8WIF - chains a and n of the 23 polymer chains in the assembly; structure by electron microscopy, 2.90 A resolution.

[Chain a]
Molecule: 16S rRNA
Source organism: Mycolicibacterium smegmatis MC2 155
Sequence (1528 nucleotides; each row starts with the number of its first residue):
     1 UUUUUGUUUG GAGAGUUUGA UCCUGGCUCA GGACGAACGC UGGCGGCGUG CUUAACACAU
    61 GCAAGUCGAA CGGAAAGGCC CUUUCGGGGG UACUCGAGUG GCGAACGGGU GAGUAACACG
   121 UGGGUGAUCU GCCCUGCACU UUGGGAUAAG CCUGGGAAAC UGGGUCUAAU ACCGAAUACA
   181 CCCUGCUGGU CGCAUGGCCU GGUAGGGGAA AGCUUUUGCG GUGUGGGAUG GGCCCGCGGC
   241 CUAUCAGCUU GUUGGUGGGG UGAUGGCCUA CCAAGGCGAC GACGGGUAGC CGGCCUGAGA
   301 GGGUGACCGG CCACACUGGG ACUGAGAUAC GGCCCAGACU CCUACGGGAG GCAGCAGUGG
   361 GGAAUAUUGC ACAAUGGGCG CAAGCCUGAU GCAGCGACGC CGCGUGAGGG AUGACGGCCU
   421 UCGGGUUGUA AACCUCUUUC AGCACAGACG AAGCGCAAGU GACGGUAUGU GCAGAAGAAG
   481 GACCGGCCAA CUACGUGCCA GCAGCCGCGG UAAUACGUAG GGUCCGAGCG UUGUCCGGAA
   541 UUACUGGGCG UAAAGAGCUC GUAGGUGGUU UGUCGCGUUG UUCGUGAAAA CUCACAGCUU
   601 AACUGUGGGC GUGCGGGCGA UACGGGCAGA CUAGAGUACU GCAGGGGAGA CUGGAAUUCC
   661 UGGUGUAGCG GUGGAAUGCG CAGAUAUCAG GAGGAACACC GGUGGCGAAG GCGGGUCUCU
   721 GGGCAGUAAC UGACGCUGAG GAGCGAAAGC GUGGGGAGCG AACAGGAUUA GAUACCCUGG
   781 UAGUCCACGC CGUAAACGGU GGGUACUAGG UGUGGGUUUC CUUCCUUGGG AUCCGUGCCG
   841 UAGCUAACGC AUUAAGUACC CCGCCUGGGG AGUACGGCCG CAAGGCUAAA ACUCAAAGGA
   901 AUUGACGGGG GCCCGCACAA GCGGCGGAGC AUGUGGAUUA AUUCGAUGCA ACGCGAAGAA
   961 CCUUACCUGG GUUUGACAUG CACAGGACGC CGGCAGAGAU GUCGGUUCCC UUGUGGCCUG
  1021 UGUGCAGGUG GUGCAUGGCU GUCGUCAGCU CGUGUCGUGA GAUGUUGGGU UAAGUCCCGC
  1081 AACGAGCGCA ACCCUUGUCU CAUGUUGCCA GCACGUUAUG GUGGGGACUC GUGAGAGACU
  1141 GCCGGGGUCA ACUCGGAGGA AGGUGGGGAU GACGUCAAGU CAUCAUGCCC CUUAUGUCCA
  1201 GGGCUUCACA CAUGCUACAA UGGCCGGUAC AAAGGGCUGC GAUGCCGUGA GGUGGAGCGA
  1261 AUCCUUUCAA AGCCGGUCUC AGUUCGGAUC GGGGUCUGCA ACUCGACCCC GUGAAGUCGG
  1321 AGUCGCUAGU AAUCGCAGAU CAGCAACGCU GCGGUGAAUA CGUUCCCGGG CCUUGUACAC
  1381 ACCGCCCGUC ACGUCAUGAA AGUCGGUAAC ACCCGAAGCC GGUGGCCUAA CCCUUGUGGA
  1441 GGGAGCCGUC GAAGGUGGGA UCGGCGAUUG GGACGAAGUC GUAACAAGGU AGCCGUACCG
  1501 GAAGGUGCGG CUGGAUCACC UCCUUUCU
Unresolved in the structure: 1-6, 1524-1528

[Chain n]
Molecule: 30S ribosomal protein S13
Source organism: Mycolicibacterium smegmatis MC2 155
UniProt: A0QSL5 (RS13_MYCS2); residue numbers follow UniProt; this construct covers 1-124
Sequence (124 residues; numbered 1 to 124; the number before each row is that of its first residue):
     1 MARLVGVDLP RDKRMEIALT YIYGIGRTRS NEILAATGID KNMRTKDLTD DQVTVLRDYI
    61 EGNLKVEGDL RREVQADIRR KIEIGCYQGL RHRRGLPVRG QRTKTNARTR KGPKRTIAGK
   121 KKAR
Unresolved in the structure: 1, 118-124

[Chain a / chain n interface]
Contacting residue pairs (82; chain a residue first):
  G929(a) - Arg108(n)  phosphate contact
  G929(a) - Thr109(n)  hydrogen bond to the phosphate
  C930(a) - Asn106(n)  base contact
  C930(a) - Ala107(n)  hydrogen bond to the phosphate
  C930(a) - Arg108(n)  hydrogen bond to the phosphate
  C930(a) - Thr109(n)  hydrogen bond to the phosphate
  A931(a) - Gln101(n)  phosphate contact
  A931(a) - Arg102(n)  phosphate contact
  A931(a) - Asn106(n)  hydrogen bond to the phosphate
  U932(a) - Arg102(n)  salt bridge to the phosphate
  U932(a) - Thr105(n)  hydrogen bond to the base
  G933(a) - Arg102(n)  salt bridge to the phosphate
  G933(a) - Thr105(n)  base contact
  U934(a) - Lys104(n)  base contact
  U934(a) - Thr105(n)  base contact
  G935(a) - Lys104(n)  base contact
  G936(a) - Lys104(n)  base contact
  U1206(a) - Arg91(n)  phosphate contact
  U1206(a) - Arg102(n)  phosphate contact
  U1206(a) - Thr103(n)  hydrogen bond to the phosphate
  U1206(a) - Lys104(n)  phosphate contact
  C1207(a) - Arg91(n)  salt bridge to the phosphate
  C1207(a) - Leu96(n)  phosphate contact
  C1207(a) - Thr103(n)  hydrogen bond to the phosphate
  C1207(a) - Lys104(n)  base contact
  C1207(a) - Lys111(n)  hydrogen bond to the sugar
  A1208(a) - Lys111(n)  salt bridge to the phosphate
  A1208(a) - Arg115(n)  hydrogen bond to the phosphate
  A1208(a) - Ile117(n)  sugar contact
  C1209(a) - Lys104(n)  hydrogen bond to the base
  C1209(a) - Arg108(n)  salt bridge to the phosphate
  C1209(a) - Lys111(n)  salt bridge to the phosphate
  C1209(a) - Arg115(n)  phosphate contact
  C1209(a) - Ile117(n)  sugar contact
  A1210(a) - Thr105(n)  base contact
  A1210(a) - Lys114(n)  salt bridge to the phosphate
  C1211(a) - Thr105(n)  base contact
  U1277(a) - Arg14(n)  sugar contact
  C1278(a) - Arg44(n)  salt bridge to the phosphate
  U1279(a) - Arg44(n)  salt bridge to the phosphate
  U1283(a) - Lys13(n)  phosphate contact
  U1284(a) - Lys13(n)  salt bridge to the phosphate
  U1284(a) - Arg14(n)  hydrogen bond to the base
  U1284(a) - Ile17(n)  base contact
  U1284(a) - Tyr21(n)  hydrogen bond to the phosphate
  U1284(a) - Arg27(n)  hydrogen bond to the sugar
  A1288(a) - Thr109(n)  hydrogen bond to the sugar
  U1289(a) - Gln101(n)  phosphate contact
  U1289(a) - Thr109(n)  sugar contact
  U1289(a) - Arg110(n)  sugar contact
  C1290(a) - Ile78(n)  sugar contact
  C1290(a) - His92(n)  hydrogen bond to the phosphate
  C1290(a) - Pro97(n)  phosphate contact
  C1290(a) - Val98(n)  hydrogen bond to the phosphate
  C1290(a) - Arg99(n)  phosphate contact
  C1290(a) - Gln101(n)  hydrogen bond to the phosphate
  G1291(a) - Asp77(n)  sugar contact
  G1291(a) - Ile78(n)  sugar contact
  G1291(a) - Lys81(n)  salt bridge to the phosphate
  G1291(a) - Gln88(n)  phosphate contact
  G1291(a) - His92(n)  salt bridge to the phosphate
  G1291(a) - Val98(n)  phosphate contact
  G1291(a) - Arg99(n)  salt bridge to the phosphate
  G1292(a) - Asp77(n)  sugar contact
  G1292(a) - Lys81(n)  salt bridge to the phosphate
  U1303(a) - Tyr87(n)  sugar contact
  C1310(a) - Thr28(n)  hydrogen bond to the phosphate
  C1310(a) - Arg29(n)  hydrogen bond to the sugar
  G1311(a) - Tyr23(n)  phosphate contact
  G1311(a) - Gly24(n)  phosphate contact
  G1311(a) - Ile25(n)  hydrogen bond to the phosphate
  G1311(a) - Gly26(n)  hydrogen bond to the phosphate
  G1311(a) - Arg27(n)  phosphate contact
  G1311(a) - Thr28(n)  phosphate contact
  G1311(a) - Arg29(n)  hydrogen bond to the phosphate
  G1311(a) - Leu70(n)  sugar contact
  U1312(a) - Ile22(n)  phosphate contact
  U1312(a) - Tyr23(n)  phosphate contact
  U1312(a) - Gly24(n)  phosphate contact
  U1312(a) - Ile25(n)  hydrogen bond to the phosphate
  U1312(a) - Gly26(n)  phosphate contact
  G1313(a) - Tyr23(n)  phosphate contact
Also at the interface, not in a pair above, chain a (33 interface residues in all): C1302, C1304, G1305, A1314
Also at the interface, not in a pair above, chain n (43 interface residues in all): Thr20, Glu73, Val74, Gly100

[In short]
Chain a and chain n form an interface of 33 and 43 residues respectively, with 24 hydrogen bonds and 14 salt
bridges. Polar contacts include U932(a)-Thr105(n), C1209(a)-Lys104(n) and U1284(a)-Arg14(n).
Chain a is 16S rRNA and chain n is 30S ribosomal protein S13, both from Mycolicibacterium smegmatis MC2 155;
the structure, Cryo- EM structure of Mycobacterium smegmatis 30S ribosomal subunit (body 2) of 70S ribosome
and RafH, was determined by electron microscopy, deposited together with 8WHX, 8WHY, 8WI7, 8WI8, 8WI9, 8WIB,
8WIC and 8WID.
